PDB entry 7ZC1 | electron microscopy, 3.80 A resolution | chains J and S of the 16 polymer chains in the assembly

# Chain J (and S)
Name: Ribulose bisphosphate carboxylase large chain
From: Cyanobium sp. PCC 7001
Notes: EC 4.1.1.39; chain S of this document is another copy of the same molecule, construct and numbering; everything in this record applies to it too
Reference sequence: A5CKD0 (A5CKD0_9CYAN); numbering as in UniProt (aligned over 1-470)
Chain sequence (470 residues; each row starts with the number of its first residue):
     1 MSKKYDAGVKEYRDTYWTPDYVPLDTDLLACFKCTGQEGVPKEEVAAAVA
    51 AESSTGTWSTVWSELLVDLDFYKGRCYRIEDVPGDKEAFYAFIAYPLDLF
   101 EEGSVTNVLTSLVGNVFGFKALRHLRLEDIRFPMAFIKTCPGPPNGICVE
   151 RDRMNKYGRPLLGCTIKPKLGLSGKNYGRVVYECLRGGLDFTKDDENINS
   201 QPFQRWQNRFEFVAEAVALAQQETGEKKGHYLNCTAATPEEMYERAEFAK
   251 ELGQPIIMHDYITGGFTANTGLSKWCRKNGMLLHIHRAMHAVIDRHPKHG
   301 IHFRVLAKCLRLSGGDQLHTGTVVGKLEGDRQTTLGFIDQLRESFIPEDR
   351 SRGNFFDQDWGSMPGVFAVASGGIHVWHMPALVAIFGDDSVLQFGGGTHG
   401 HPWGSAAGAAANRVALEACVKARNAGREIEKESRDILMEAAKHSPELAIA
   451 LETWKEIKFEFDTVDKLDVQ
Disordered / not traced: 1-10, 456-470

# Interface between chain J and chain S
Pairs across the interface (130; chain J residue first):
  Ser-54(J) / Lys-169(S)
  Gly-56(J) / Lys-167(S)  hydrogen bond (backbone-side chain)
  Trp-58(J) / Gly-373(S)
  Trp-58(J) / Ile-374(S)
  Trp-58(J) / Gly-396(S)
  Trp-58(J) / Gly-397(S)
  Ser-59(J) / Trp-454(S)
  Thr-60(J) / Gly-400(S)
  Trp-62(J) / His-399(S)  hydrogen bond (side chain-backbone)
  Ser-63(J) / Lys-167(S)  hydrogen bond (side chain-backbone)
  Ser-63(J) / Pro-168(S)
  Glu-64(J) / Lys-167(S)
  Glu-64(J) / Pro-168(S)
  Leu-66(J) / Arg-179(S)
  Val-67(J) / Gly-171(S)
  Val-67(J) / Leu-172(S)  hydrophobic
  Tyr-72(J) / Leu-170(S)  hydrophobic
  Asp-98(J) / Gln-201(S)
  Asp-98(J) / Pro-202(S)
  Leu-99(J) / Leu-170(S)  hydrophobic
  Phe-100(J) / Gln-201(S)  hydrogen bond (backbone-side chain)
  Phe-100(J) / Pro-202(S)
  Glu-101(J) / Asn-199(S)
  Glu-101(J) / Ser-200(S)
  Glu-102(J) / Arg-205(S)  salt bridge
  Thr-106(J) / Ala-236(S)
  Asn-107(J) / Asn-197(S)  hydrogen bond (side chain-backbone)
  Asn-107(J) / Asn-199(S)
  Asn-107(J) / Gln-201(S)
  Leu-109(J) / Met-289(S)  hydrophobic
  Thr-110(J) / Asn-197(S)
  Thr-110(J) / Thr-263(S)
  Ser-111(J) / Asn-197(S)
  Val-113(J) / Met-289(S)  hydrophobic
  Gly-114(J) / Ala-288(S)
  Gly-114(J) / Met-289(S)
  Asn-115(J) / Lys-169(S)
  Asn-115(J) / Glu-196(S)  hydrogen bond
  Asn-115(J) / His-286(S)
  Phe-117(J) / Ala-291(S)  hydrophobic
  Phe-117(J) / Val-292(S)  hydrophobic
  Phe-117(J) / Arg-295(S)  hydrogen bond (backbone-side chain)
  Gly-118(J) / Arg-295(S)  hydrogen bond (backbone-side chain)
  Phe-119(J) / Arg-295(S)  hydrogen bond (backbone-side chain)
  Lys-120(J) / Arg-295(S)
  Lys-167(J) / Gly-56(S)  hydrogen bond (side chain-backbone)
  Lys-167(J) / Ser-63(S)  hydrogen bond (backbone-side chain)
  Lys-167(J) / Glu-64(S)
  Pro-168(J) / Ser-63(S)
  Pro-168(J) / Glu-64(S)
  Lys-169(J) / Ser-54(S)
  Lys-169(J) / Asn-115(S)
  Leu-170(J) / Tyr-72(S)  hydrophobic
  Leu-170(J) / Leu-99(S)  hydrophobic
  Gly-171(J) / Val-67(S)
  Gly-171(J) / Tyr-72(S)
  Leu-172(J) / Val-67(S)  hydrophobic
  Arg-179(J) / Leu-66(S)
  Glu-196(J) / Thr-110(S)
  Glu-196(J) / Asn-115(S)  hydrogen bond
  Asn-197(J) / Ser-53(S)
  Asn-197(J) / Asn-107(S)  hydrogen bond (backbone-side chain)
  Asn-197(J) / Thr-110(S)
  Asn-197(J) / Ser-111(S)
  Asn-199(J) / Glu-101(S)
  Asn-199(J) / Asn-107(S)
  Ser-200(J) / Glu-101(S)
  Gln-201(J) / Asp-98(S)
  Gln-201(J) / Leu-99(S)
  Gln-201(J) / Phe-100(S)  hydrogen bond (side chain-backbone)
  Gln-201(J) / Glu-101(S)
  Gln-201(J) / Asn-107(S)  hydrogen bond
  Pro-202(J) / Asp-98(S)
  Pro-202(J) / Phe-100(S)
  Phe-203(J) / Tyr-72(S)
  Arg-205(J) / Glu-102(S)  salt bridge
  Ala-236(J) / Thr-106(S)  hydrogen bond (backbone-side chain)
  Ala-236(J) / Thr-267(S)  hydrogen bond (backbone-side chain)
  Ala-237(J) / Gly-103(S)
  Ala-237(J) / Ser-104(S)
  Ala-237(J) / Thr-267(S)
  Ala-237(J) / Thr-270(S)
  Thr-238(J) / Thr-267(S)
  Pro-239(J) / Thr-267(S)
  Pro-239(J) / Gly-271(S)
  Glu-240(J) / Tyr-243(S)  hydrogen bond
  Tyr-243(J) / Glu-240(S)  hydrogen bond
  Thr-263(J) / Thr-110(S)
  Thr-263(J) / Phe-266(S)
  Gly-264(J) / Gly-265(S)
  Gly-264(J) / Phe-266(S)
  Gly-264(J) / Thr-267(S)
  Gly-265(J) / Gly-264(S)
  Gly-265(J) / Gly-265(S)
  Phe-266(J) / Thr-263(S)
  Phe-266(J) / Gly-264(S)
  Thr-267(J) / Ala-236(S)  hydrogen bond (side chain-backbone)
  Thr-267(J) / Ala-237(S)
  Thr-267(J) / Thr-238(S)
  Thr-267(J) / Pro-239(S)
  Thr-267(J) / Gly-264(S)  hydrogen bond (backbone-backbone)
  Ala-268(J) / Gly-264(S)
  Thr-270(J) / Ala-237(S)
  Gly-271(J) / Pro-239(S)
  His-286(J) / Asn-115(S)
  Ala-288(J) / Gly-114(S)
  Met-289(J) / Leu-109(S)  hydrophobic
  Met-289(J) / Val-113(S)  hydrophobic
  Met-289(J) / Gly-114(S)  hydrogen bond (backbone-backbone)
  Ala-291(J) / Phe-117(S)  hydrophobic
  Val-292(J) / Phe-117(S)  hydrophobic
  Val-292(J) / Ile-301(S)  hydrophobic
  Ile-293(J) / Val-292(S)  hydrophobic
  Arg-295(J) / Phe-117(S)  hydrogen bond (side chain-backbone)
  Arg-295(J) / Gly-118(S)
  Arg-295(J) / Phe-119(S)  hydrogen bond (side chain-backbone)
  Arg-295(J) / Lys-120(S)
  Arg-295(J) / Leu-122(S)
  Arg-295(J) / His-299(S)
  His-296(J) / His-296(S)  hydrogen bond
  His-299(J) / Arg-295(S)
  Ile-301(J) / Val-292(S)  hydrophobic
  Leu-327(J) / Lys-120(S)
  Gly-373(J) / Trp-58(S)
  Ile-374(J) / Trp-58(S)
  Gly-396(J) / Trp-58(S)
  Gly-397(J) / Trp-58(S)
  His-399(J) / Trp-62(S)
  Gly-400(J) / Thr-60(S)
  Trp-454(J) / Ser-59(S)
Interface residues without a listed pair, chain J (85 interface residues in all): Ser-53, Val-61, Gly-103, Ser-104, Leu-122, Asp-260, Lys-274, Gly-372, Gly-395, Ser-405
Interface residues without a listed pair, chain S (84 interface residues in all): Val-61, His-124, Phe-203, Ala-268, Lys-274, Ile-293, Gly-300, Leu-327, Gly-372

# In short
The interface between chain J and chain S involves 85 residues on one side and 84 on the other, with 25
hydrogen bonds and 2 salt bridges. Polar contacts include Glu-102(J)/Arg-205(S), Gly-56(J)/Lys-167(S) and
Trp-62(J)/His-399(S).
Both chains are Ribulose bisphosphate carboxylase large chain (Cyanobium sp. PCC 7001). Entry 7ZC1
(Subtomogram averaging of Rubisco from Cyanobium carboxysome) was determined by electron microscopy, deposited
together with 7ZBT.
